PDB entry 2QPD | X-ray diffraction, 3.25 A resolution | chains A and B of the 3 polymer chains in the assembly

[Chain A]
Name: Cytochrome c oxidase subunit 1
Organism: Thermus thermophilus
Notes: EC 1.9.3.1
Reference sequence: Q5SJ79 (COX1_THET8); residues 2-562 here = UniProt positions 2-562
Amino-acid sequence (568 residues; row label = number of the first residue in the row; numbers below 1 keep their minus sign (Met-5 is residue -5)):
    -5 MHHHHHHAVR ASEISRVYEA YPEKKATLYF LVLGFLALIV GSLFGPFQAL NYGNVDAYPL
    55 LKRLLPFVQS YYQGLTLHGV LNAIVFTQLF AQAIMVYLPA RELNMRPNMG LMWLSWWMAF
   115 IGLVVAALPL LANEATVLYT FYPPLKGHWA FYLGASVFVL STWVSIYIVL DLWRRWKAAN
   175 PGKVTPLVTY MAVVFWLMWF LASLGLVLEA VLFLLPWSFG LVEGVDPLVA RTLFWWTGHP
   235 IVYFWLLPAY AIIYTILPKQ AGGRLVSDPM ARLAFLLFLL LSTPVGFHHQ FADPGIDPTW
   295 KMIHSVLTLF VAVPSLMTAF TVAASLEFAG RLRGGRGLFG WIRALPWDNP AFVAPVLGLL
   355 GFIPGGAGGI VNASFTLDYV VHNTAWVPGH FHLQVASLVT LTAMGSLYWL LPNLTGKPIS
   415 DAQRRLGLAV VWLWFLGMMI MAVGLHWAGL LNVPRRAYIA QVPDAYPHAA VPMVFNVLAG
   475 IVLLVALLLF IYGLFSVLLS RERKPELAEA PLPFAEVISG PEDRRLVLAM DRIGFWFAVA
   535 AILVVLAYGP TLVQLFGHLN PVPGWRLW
Unresolved in the structure: -5 to 5
Construct notes: expression tag (-5 to 1); engineered mutation Arg258 (Lys in Q5SJ79)
Bound ions: heme Fe: His72, His386; Cu+: His233, His282, His283; heme-as Fe near His384 (its only coordinating residue here)
Small-molecule neighbours:
  - heme-as (HAS): Tyr133, Trp229, Val236, Tyr237, Trp239, Leu240, Tyr244, His282, His283, Thr302, Ala306, Ser309, Leu310, Thr312, Ala313, Val316, Ala317, Leu320, Trp335, Ile336, Val350, Leu353, Leu354, Phe356, Ile357, Gly360, Gly363, Ile364, Asn366, Ala367, Asp372, His376, Asn377, Val381, His384, Phe385, Gln388, Val389, Val393, Arg449
  - heme (HEM): Leu32, Ser36, Gly39, Pro40, Gln42, Ala43, Tyr46, Tyr65, Leu69, His72, Gly73, Asn76, Ala77, Leu132, Tyr133, Pro382, Phe385, His386, Val389, Ala390, Thr394, Trp428, Met432, Met435, Arg449, Arg450, Ala451, Leu477
Swiss-Prot annotation at these positions:
  - binding site (Fe(II)-heme a): His72, His386
  - binding site (Cu cation): His233, Tyr237, His282, His283
  - binding site (heme a3): His384
  - cross-link: His233 to Tyr237 (1'-histidyl-3'-tyrosine (His-Tyr))

[Chain B]
Name: Cytochrome c oxidase subunit 2
Organism: Thermus thermophilus
Notes: EC 1.9.3.1
Reference sequence: Q5SJ80 (COX2_THET8); numbering as in UniProt (aligned over 1-168)
Amino-acid sequence (168 residues; each row starts with the number of its first residue):
     1 MVDEHKAHKA ILAYEKGWLA FSLAMLFVFI ALIAYTLATH TAGVIPAGKL ERVDPTTVRQ
    61 EGPWADPAQA VVQTGPNQYT VYVLAFAFGY QPNPIEVPQG AEIVFKITSP DVIHGFHVEG
   121 TNINVEVLPG EVSTVRYTFK RPGEYRIICN QYCGLGHQNM FGTIVVKE
Unresolved in the structure: 1-2
Bound ions: dinuclear copper ion: His114, Cys149, Gln151, Cys153, Met160
Swiss-Prot annotation at these positions:
  - binding site (Cu cation): His114, Cys149, Cys153, His157

[Interface between chain A and chain B]
Contacting residue pairs - 117 pairs, chain A then chain B:
  Ser64(A) with Leu155(B)
  Tyr66(A) with Tyr152(B), hydrophobic; Leu155(B), hydrophobic; His157(B); Gln158(B), hydrogen bond
  Thr130(A) with Tyr152(B), hydrogen bond (backbone-side chain)
  Leu132(A) with Tyr152(B), hydrophobic
  Tyr136(A) with Ile113(B), hydrophobic; Gln151(B)
  Pro137(A) with Ile113(B)
  Pro138(A) with Asp111(B); Ile113(B)
  Leu139(A) with Val112(B), hydrophobic; Tyr152(B), hydrophobic
  Asp220(A) with Arg52(B), salt bridge
  Pro221(A) with Pro129(B)
  Leu222(A) with Leu128(B), hydrophobic
  Arg225(A) with Glu126(B), salt bridge
  Arg258(A) with Glu4(B), salt bridge
  Val260(A) with His8(B), hydrogen bond (backbone-side chain); Ile11(B), hydrophobic
  Ser261(A) with His8(B)
  Met264(A) with Glu15(B)
  Ala286(A) with Pro46(B); Val125(B); Glu126(B), hydrogen bond (backbone-backbone)
  Asp287(A) with Pro46(B); Glu126(B)
  Pro288(A) with Glu126(B); Leu128(B); Ser133(B)
  Gly289(A) with Ala47(B), hydrogen bond (backbone-backbone); Gly48(B); Lys49(B); Leu50(B)
  Ile290(A) with Ala47(B); Gly48(B), hydrogen bond (backbone-backbone)
  Asp291(A) with Gly48(B)
  Pro292(A) with Gly48(B)
  Met296(A) with Ile33(B), hydrophobic; Ala34(B), hydrophobic; Leu37(B), hydrophobic
  Val300(A) with Ile30(B), hydrophobic
  Leu303(A) with Leu26(B); Ile30(B), hydrophobic
  Phe304(A) with Phe27(B), hydrophobic
  Val307(A) with Leu19(B), hydrophobic; Leu26(B), hydrophobic
  Leu310(A) with Trp18(B), hydrogen bond (backbone-side chain); Ser22(B)
  Met311(A) with Glu15(B); Trp18(B)
  Phe314(A) with Ile11(B), hydrophobic; Tyr14(B), hydrophobic; Glu15(B); Trp18(B)
  Thr315(A) with Glu15(B), hydrogen bond
  Ala318(A) with Ile11(B), hydrophobic
  Ser368(A) with Ile33(B)
  Phe369(A) with Ile33(B), hydrophobic; Leu37(B), hydrophobic
  Thr370(A) with Ile33(B); Thr36(B), hydrogen bond; Ile45(B)
  Tyr373(A) with Val44(B); Ile45(B); Pro46(B); Asn122(B); Asn124(B), hydrogen bond (backbone-side chain)
  Val374(A) with Asn122(B)
  His376(A) with Asn124(B), hydrogen bond (backbone-side chain); Glu126(B), salt bridge; Asn150(B), hydrogen bond (backbone-side chain)
  Asn377(A) with Asn150(B), hydrogen bond (side chain-backbone); Gln151(B)
  Asn446(A) with His117(B); Glu119(B); Gly120(B); Ile148(B)
  Pro448(A) with Ile148(B), hydrophobic; Asn150(B)
  Arg449(A) with His157(B)
  Arg450(A) with Gln151(B), hydrogen bond; His157(B), hydrogen bond (backbone-side chain)
  Tyr452(A) with Gln158(B)
  Val456(A) with Gln158(B); Asn159(B)
  Ala459(A) with Arg146(B), hydrogen bond (backbone-side chain)
  Tyr460(A) with Arg146(B); Ile148(B); Phe161(B)
  Val511(A) with Glu4(B)
  Ile512(A) with Glu4(B); His8(B)
  Ser513(A) with Glu4(B); His5(B), hydrogen bond (backbone-side chain)
  Gly514(A) with His8(B)
  Pro515(A) with His8(B)
  Glu516(A) with Leu12(B)
  Asp517(A) with His8(B), salt bridge
  Leu549(A) with Leu50(B), hydrophobic
  His552(A) with Leu50(B); Arg52(B), hydrogen bond (backbone-side chain)
  Leu553(A) with Arg52(B)
  Asn554(A) with Arg52(B); Val53(B), hydrogen bond (side chain-backbone); Gly130(B), hydrogen bond (side chain-backbone)
  Val556(A) with Pro55(B)
  Trp559(A) with Asp111(B); Val112(B), hydrophobic
  Leu561(A) with Ala87(B), hydrophobic; Phe88(B), hydrophobic; Cys153(B); Gly154(B); Leu155(B), hydrogen bond (backbone-backbone)
  Trp562(A) with Tyr152(B); Leu155(B), hydrophobic
Other interface residues (no listed pair), chain A (74 interface residues in all): Val131, Phe285, Lys295, Ser299, Phe322, Ile364, Thr378, Leu445, Ala451, Ile453, Gln455
Other interface residues (no listed pair), chain B (61 interface residues in all): Asp3, Leu23, Phe29, Pro110, Glu131, Cys149

[Overview]
Chain A and chain B form an interface of 74 and 61 residues respectively, with 21 hydrogen bonds and 5 salt
bridges. Polar contacts include Asp220(A)-Arg52(B), Arg225(A)-Glu126(B) and Arg258(A)-Glu4(B). Bound to chain
A: heme and heme-as.
Here chain A is Cytochrome c oxidase subunit 1 and chain B is Cytochrome c oxidase subunit 2, both from
Thermus thermophilus. Entry 2QPD (An unexpected outcome of surface-engineering an integral membrane protein:
Improved crystallization of cytochrome ba3 oxidase from ...) was determined by X-ray diffraction, deposited
together with 2QPE.
